PDB entry 5CQU | X-ray diffraction, 2.35 A resolution | chain A

# Chain A
Name: Casein kinase II subunit alpha
From: Homo sapiens
Notes: EC 2.7.11.1
Reference sequence: P68400 (CSK21_HUMAN); residues 1-335 here = UniProt positions 1-335
Chain sequence (335 residues; each row starts with the number of its first residue):
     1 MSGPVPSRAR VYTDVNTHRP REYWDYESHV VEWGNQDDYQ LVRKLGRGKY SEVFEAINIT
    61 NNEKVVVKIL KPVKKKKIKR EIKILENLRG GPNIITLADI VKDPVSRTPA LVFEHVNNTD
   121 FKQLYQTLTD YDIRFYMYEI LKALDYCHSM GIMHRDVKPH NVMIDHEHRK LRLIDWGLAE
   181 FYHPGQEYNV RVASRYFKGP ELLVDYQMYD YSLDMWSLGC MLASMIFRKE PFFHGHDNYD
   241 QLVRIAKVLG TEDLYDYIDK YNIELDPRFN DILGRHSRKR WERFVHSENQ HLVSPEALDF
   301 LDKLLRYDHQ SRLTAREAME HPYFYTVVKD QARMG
Unresolved in the structure: 1, 330-335
Ligand contacts: JRJ (4-[4-[2-[4,5,6,7-tetrakis(bromanyl)benzotriazol-2-yl]ethyl]-1,2,3-triazol-1-yl]butan-1-amine): Leu-45, Gly-46, Arg-47, Gly-48, Lys-49, Tyr-50, Ser-51, Val-53, Val-66, Lys-68, Ile-95, Phe-113, Glu-114, Val-116, Asn-118, Met-163, Ile-174, Asp-175
UniProt features mapped onto this chain:
  - region: Gln-36 to Leu-41 (Interaction with beta subunit)
  - active site: Asp-156 (Proton acceptor)
  - binding site (ATP): Leu-45 to Val-53, Lys-68
  - natural variant: Arg-47 (R47Q: In OCNDS), Tyr-50 (Y50S: In OCNDS), Asp-175 (D175G: In OCNDS), Lys-198 (K198R: In OCNDS)

# Summary
Ligands of chain A: compound JRJ. From UniProt: active-site residue Asp-156 and 10 ATP-binding residues.
Chain A is Casein kinase II subunit alpha (Homo sapiens); the structure, Monoclinic Complex Structure of
Protein Kinase CK2 Catalytic Subunit with a Benzotriazole-Based Inhibitor Generated by click-chemistry, was
determined by X-ray diffraction, deposited together with 5CQW.
